6O75 - chains A and B of the 4 polymer chains in the assembly; structure by X-ray diffraction, 2.60 A resolution.

Chain A:
Molecule: CRISPR system single-strand-specific deoxyribonuclease Cas10/Csm1 (subtype III-A)
From: Thermococcus onnurineus
Notes: EC 3.1.-.-, 2.7.7.-
Reference sequence: B6YWB8 (CAS10_THEON); numbering as in UniProt (aligned over 1-777)
Sequence (791 residues; numbered -13 to 777; the number before each row is that of its first residue; numbers below 1 keep their minus sign (Met-13 is residue -13)):
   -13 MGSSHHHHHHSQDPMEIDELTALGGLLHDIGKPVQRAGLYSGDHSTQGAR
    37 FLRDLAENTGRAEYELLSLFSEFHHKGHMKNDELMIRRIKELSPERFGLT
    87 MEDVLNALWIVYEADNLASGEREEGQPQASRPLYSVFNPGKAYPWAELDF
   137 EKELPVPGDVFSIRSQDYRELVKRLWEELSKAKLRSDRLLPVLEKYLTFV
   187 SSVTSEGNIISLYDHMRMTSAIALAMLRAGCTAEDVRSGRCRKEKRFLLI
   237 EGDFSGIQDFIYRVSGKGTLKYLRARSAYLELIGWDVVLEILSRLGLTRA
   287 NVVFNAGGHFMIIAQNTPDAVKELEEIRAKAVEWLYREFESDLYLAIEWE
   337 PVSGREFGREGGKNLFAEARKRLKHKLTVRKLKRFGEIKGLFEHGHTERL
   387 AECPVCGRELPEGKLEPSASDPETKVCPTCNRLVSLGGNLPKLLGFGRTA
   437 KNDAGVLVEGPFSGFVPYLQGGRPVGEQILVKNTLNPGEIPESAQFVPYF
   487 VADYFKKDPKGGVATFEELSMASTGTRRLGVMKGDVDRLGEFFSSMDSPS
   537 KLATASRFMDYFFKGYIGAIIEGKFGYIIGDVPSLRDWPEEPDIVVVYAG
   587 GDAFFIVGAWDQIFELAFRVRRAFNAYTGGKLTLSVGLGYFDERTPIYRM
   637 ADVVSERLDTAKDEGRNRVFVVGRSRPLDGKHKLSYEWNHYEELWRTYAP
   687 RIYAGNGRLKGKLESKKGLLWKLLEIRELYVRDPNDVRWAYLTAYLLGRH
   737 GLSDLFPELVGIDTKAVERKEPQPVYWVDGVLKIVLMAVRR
Unresolved in the structure: -13 to 0, 59-66, 106-112, 252-254, 380-415, 423-426, 730-737, 777
Differences from the reference sequence: initiating methionine (-13); expression tag (-12 to 0); engineered mutation Ala589 (Asp in B6YWB8)
Curated features (UniProtKB/Swiss-Prot):
  - mutagenesis: Asp15 (D15N: Loss of ssDNase activity)
Cystine bridges: Cys217-Cys227
Metal / ion sites: Mn2+ site 1: Asp521, Asp588 (shared with 1 residue of chain C); Mn2+ site 2: Asp521, Val522, Asp588 (shared with 1 residue of chain C)

Chain B:
Molecule: Csm4
From: Thermococcus onnurineus
Reference sequence: B6YWC1 (B6YWC1_THEON); residues 1-289 here = UniProt positions 1-289
Sequence (289 residues; numbered 1 to 289; the number before each row is that of its first residue):
     1 MPKFIAVKLIPKGPFRDIPRADTLFGAIGNAISAIHGQSAVEELVDAFVG
    51 GARISSAFPYSGDTYYLPKPLSVEPALEGILTGLDEEERYTTAKRLRKAK
   101 YLDLKNFELALRLRPFTIPEEIPYARVDVPRVVLDRVTQDSSIYFWEEIR
   151 FREKSGVYFLYSGPREVFDGYIAPAMRFLGDTGIGGKSTWGAGLFEVEFH
   201 EMKIDAPGSEYSVTLSNALPTKTPVLWRLLRKGGWSFGRRKPRMTFIAEG
   251 SIVKNDPGGMERLELGLSHEVYVYGLTFPLGVELPEGLE
Unresolved in the structure: 1, 80-84, 135-140, 182-193, 233-242, 288-289

Interface between chain A and chain B:
Contacting residue pairs (37; chain A residue first):
  Tyr322(A) - Arg231(B)
  Tyr322(A) - Thr245(B)
  Ser327(A) - Leu229(B)
  Lys357(A) - Glu78(B)  salt bridge
  Lys357(A) - Tyr90(B)  hydrogen bond
  His361(A) - Pro75(B)  hydrogen bond (side chain-backbone)
  Thr364(A) - Arg97(B)
  Leu368(A) - Glu74(B)
  Leu368(A) - Pro75(B)  hydrophobic
  Leu368(A) - Leu226(B)
  Leu368(A) - Trp227(B)  hydrogen bond (backbone-backbone)
  Lys369(A) - Val225(B)  hydrogen bond (side chain-backbone)
  Lys369(A) - Trp227(B)
  Arg370(A) - Trp227(B)  hydrogen bond (backbone-side chain)
  Arg370(A) - Leu229(B)
  Phe371(A) - Leu229(B)  hydrophobic
  Gly372(A) - Trp227(B)
  Leu377(A) - Thr245(B)  hydrogen bond (backbone-side chain)
  Phe378(A) - Pro220(B)  hydrophobic
  Phe378(A) - Pro224(B)
  Phe378(A) - Leu229(B)  hydrophobic
  Arg524(A) - Glu87(B)  salt bridge
  Arg524(A) - Thr91(B)  hydrogen bond
  Glu527(A) - Glu86(B)
  Glu527(A) - Glu87(B)
  Glu527(A) - Tyr90(B)
  Asp628(A) - Ile143(B)
  Arg630(A) - Ser141(B)
  Arg630(A) - Ile143(B)
  Thr631(A) - Ile143(B)
  Pro632(A) - Ile143(B)
  Tyr634(A) - Phe145(B)
  Arg635(A) - Phe145(B)
  Asp645(A) - Arg95(B)  hydrogen bond (backbone-side chain)
  Asp645(A) - Lys98(B)  salt bridge
  Asp649(A) - Arg95(B)  salt bridge
  Arg652(A) - Thr91(B)
Also at the interface, not in a pair above, chain A (27 interface residues in all): Glu326, Val365, Glu379, Lys648
Also at the interface, not in a pair above, chain B (29 interface residues in all): Leu71, Asp128, Val132, Ser142, Lys222, Thr223, Ile247, Glu261

Overview:
27 residues of chain A face 29 of chain B across their interface, with 8 hydrogen bonds and 4 salt bridges.
Polar contacts include Lys357(A)-Glu78(B), Arg524(A)-Glu87(B) and Asp645(A)-Lys98(B). Curated annotation
(UniProt) lists one mutagenesis site on chain A.
Here chain A is CRISPR system single-strand-specific deoxyribonuclease Cas10/Csm1 (subtype III-A) and chain B
is Csm4, both from Thermococcus onnurineus. Entry 6O75 (Crystal structure of Csm1-Csm4 cassette in complex
with pppApA) was determined by X-ray diffraction together with 6O73, 6O74, 6O78, 6O79, 6O7B, 6O7D and 3
further entries from the same study.
